PDB entry 7Y38 | electron microscopy, 2.80 A resolution | chains I and X of the 15 polymer chains in the assembly

# Chain I
Protein: mRNA-capping enzyme nsP1, affinity-tag (strepII-3XFLAG)
Source organism: Chikungunya virus strain S27-African prototype
Notes: EC 2.1.1.-, 2.7.7.-
UniProtKB: Q8JUX6 (POLN_CHIKS); the construct has insertions or renumbered stretches relative to UniProt, so the offset changes along the chain: 1-516 = UniProt 1-516; 553-570 = UniProt 517-534
Amino-acid sequence (573 residues; numbered 1 to 573; the number before each row is that of its first residue):
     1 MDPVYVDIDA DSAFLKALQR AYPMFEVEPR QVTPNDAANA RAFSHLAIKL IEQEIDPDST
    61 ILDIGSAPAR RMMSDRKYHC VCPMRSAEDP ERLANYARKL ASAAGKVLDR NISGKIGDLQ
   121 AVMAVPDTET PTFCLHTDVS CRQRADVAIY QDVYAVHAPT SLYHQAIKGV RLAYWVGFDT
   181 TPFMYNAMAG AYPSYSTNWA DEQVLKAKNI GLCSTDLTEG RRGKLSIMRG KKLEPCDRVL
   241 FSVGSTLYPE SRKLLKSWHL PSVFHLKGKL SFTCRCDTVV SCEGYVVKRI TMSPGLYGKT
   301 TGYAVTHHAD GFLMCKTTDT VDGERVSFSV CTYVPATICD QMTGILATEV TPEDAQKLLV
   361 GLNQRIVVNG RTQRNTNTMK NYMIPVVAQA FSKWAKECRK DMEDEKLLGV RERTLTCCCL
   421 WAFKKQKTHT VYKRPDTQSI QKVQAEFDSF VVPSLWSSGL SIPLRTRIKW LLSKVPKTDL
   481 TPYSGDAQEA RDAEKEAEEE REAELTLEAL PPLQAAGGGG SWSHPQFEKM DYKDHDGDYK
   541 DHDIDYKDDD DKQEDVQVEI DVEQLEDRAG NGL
Disordered / not traced: 1, 415-421, 473-573
Differences from the reference sequence: engineered mutation A37 (His in Q8JUX6); expression tag (571-573)
Ion coordination: Zn2+: H79, E129, C134, C141
Ligand contacts:
  - ATP (adenosine-5'-triphosphate): I64, G65, P83, R85, S86, D89, R92, T137, D138, A155, V156, Y248, P249, E250
  - GTP (guanosine-5'-triphosphate): N35, A40, R41, S44, R70, R92, D152, Y154, F241, V243, Y248, E250, Y285
Curated features (UniProtKB/Swiss-Prot):
  - binding site (Zn(2+)): H79, E129, C134, C141
  - lipidation (S-palmitoyl cysteine): C417, C419

# Chain X
Protein: RNA-directed RNA polymerase nsP4
Source organism: Onyong-nyong virus
Notes: EC 2.7.7.19, 2.7.7.48
Amino-acid sequence (611 residues; numbered 1 to 611; the number before each row is that of its first residue):
     1 YIFSSDTGQG HLQQKSVRQT TLPVNIVEEV HEEKCYPPKL DEIKEQLLLK RLQESASTAN
    61 RSRYQSRKVE NMKAMIIHRL KEGCRLYLAS DTPRVPSYRI TYPAPIYSPS INIKLSNPET
   121 AVAVCNEFLA RNYPTVASYQ VTDEYDAYLD MVDGSESCLD RATFNPSKLR SYPKQHSYHA
   181 PTIRSAVPSP FQNTLQNVLA AATKRNCNVT QMRELPTMDS AAFNVECFKK YACNQEYWRE
   241 FASSPIRVTT ENLTTYVTKL KGPKAAALFA KTHNLLPLQE VPMDRFTMDM KRDVKVTPGT
   301 KHTEERPKVQ VIQAAEPLAT AYLCGIHREL VRRLNAVLLP NVHTLFDMSA EDFDAIIATH
   361 FKPGDAVLET DIASFDKSQD DSLALTAMML LEDLGVDQPI LDLIEAAFGE ISSCHLPTGT
   421 RFKFGAMMKS GMFLTLFVNT LLNITIASRV LEERLTTSAC AAFIGDDNII HGVVSDALMA
   481 ARCATWMNME VKIIDAVVSV KAPYFCGGFI LHDTVTGTAC RVADPLKRLF KLGKPLAAGD
   541 EQDEDRRRAL ADEVTRWQRT GLVTELERAV YSRYEVQGIT AVITSMATFA SSKENFKKLR
   601 GPVVTLYGGP K

# Chain I / chain X interface
Contacting residue pairs (10):
  Q341(I) - E127(X)
  Q341(I) - R131(X)
  E349(I) - N117(X)
  D354(I) - S116(X)  hydrogen bond
  D354(I) - N117(X)
  K357(I) - K114(X)  hydrogen bond (side chain-backbone)
  L358(I) - V124(X)  hydrophobic
  I366(I) - Q577(X)
  V367(I) - Q577(X)
  R374(I) - R568(X)
Other interface residues (no listed pair), chain I (16 interface residues in all): G344, I345, T348, V350, T351, L362, R365, N369
Other interface residues (no listed pair), chain X (12 interface residues in all): L115, T120, A123, Y571

# Overview
16 residues of chain I and 12 residues of chain X are in contact, with 2 hydrogen bonds. Polar contacts
include D354(I)-S116(X) and K357(I)-K114(X). Bound to chain I: ATP and GTP. UniProt lists 4 Zn2+-binding
residues on chain I.
Here chain I is mRNA-capping enzyme nsP1, affinity-tag (strepII-3XFLAG) (Chikungunya virus strain S27-African
prototype) and chain X is RNA-directed RNA polymerase nsP4 (Onyong-nyong virus). Entry 7Y38 (Molecular
architecture of the chikungunya virus replication complex) was determined by electron microscopy.
